6QXT - chains I and J of the 54 polymer chains in the assembly; structure by electron microscopy, 8.90 A resolution (very low resolution: no residue pairs are listed; an interface is given only as per-side residue counts).

== Chain I (and J) ==
Protein: CRISPR-associated endonuclease Cas1
Source organism: Streptococcus thermophilus
Notes: EC 3.1.-.-; engineered mutation(s): C-terminal Strep tag; chain J of this document is another copy of the same molecule, construct and numbering; everything in this record applies to it too
UniProtKB: G3ECR2 (CAS1_STRTR); residue numbers follow UniProt; this construct covers 1-289
Sequence (302 residues; numbered 1 to 302; the number before each row is that of its first residue):
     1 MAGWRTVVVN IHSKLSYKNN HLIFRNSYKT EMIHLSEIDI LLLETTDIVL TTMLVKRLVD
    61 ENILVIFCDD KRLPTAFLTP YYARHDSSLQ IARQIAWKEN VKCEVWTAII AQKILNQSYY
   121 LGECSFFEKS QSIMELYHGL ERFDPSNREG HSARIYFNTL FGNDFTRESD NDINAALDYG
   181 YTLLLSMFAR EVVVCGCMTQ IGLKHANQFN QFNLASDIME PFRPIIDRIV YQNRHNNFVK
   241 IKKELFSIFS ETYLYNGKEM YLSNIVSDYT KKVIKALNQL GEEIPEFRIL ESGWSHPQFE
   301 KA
Unresolved in the structure: 1-2, 290-302
Construct notes: expression tag (290-302)
UniProt features mapped onto this chain:
  - binding site (Mn(2+)): Glu149, His205, Glu220

== Chain I / chain J interface ==
At this resolution (9 A) residue pairs are not listed: 21 residues of chain I and 19 of chain J lie at the interface.

== In short ==
Chain I and chain J form an interface of 21 and 19 residues respectively. Curated annotation (UniProt) lists 3
Mn2+-binding residues on chain I.
Chain I and chain J are both CRISPR-associated endonuclease Cas1 (Streptococcus thermophilus); the structure,
Cas1-Cas2-Csn2-DNA dimer complex from the Type II-A CRISPR-Cas system, was determined by electron microscopy
together with 6QXF and 6QY3 from the same study.
